Entry 7CU2 (X-ray diffraction, 2.40 A resolution); this record covers chains A and B.

Chain A (and B):
Protein: Tryptophan 6-halogenase
From: Streptomyces albogriseolus
Notes: chain B of this document is another copy of the same molecule, construct and numbering; everything in this record applies to it too
UniProtKB: A1E280 (A1E280_STRAO); numbering as in UniProt (aligned over 1-531)
Chain sequence (551 residues; row label = number of the first residue in the row; numbers below 1 keep their minus sign (Met-19 is residue -19)):
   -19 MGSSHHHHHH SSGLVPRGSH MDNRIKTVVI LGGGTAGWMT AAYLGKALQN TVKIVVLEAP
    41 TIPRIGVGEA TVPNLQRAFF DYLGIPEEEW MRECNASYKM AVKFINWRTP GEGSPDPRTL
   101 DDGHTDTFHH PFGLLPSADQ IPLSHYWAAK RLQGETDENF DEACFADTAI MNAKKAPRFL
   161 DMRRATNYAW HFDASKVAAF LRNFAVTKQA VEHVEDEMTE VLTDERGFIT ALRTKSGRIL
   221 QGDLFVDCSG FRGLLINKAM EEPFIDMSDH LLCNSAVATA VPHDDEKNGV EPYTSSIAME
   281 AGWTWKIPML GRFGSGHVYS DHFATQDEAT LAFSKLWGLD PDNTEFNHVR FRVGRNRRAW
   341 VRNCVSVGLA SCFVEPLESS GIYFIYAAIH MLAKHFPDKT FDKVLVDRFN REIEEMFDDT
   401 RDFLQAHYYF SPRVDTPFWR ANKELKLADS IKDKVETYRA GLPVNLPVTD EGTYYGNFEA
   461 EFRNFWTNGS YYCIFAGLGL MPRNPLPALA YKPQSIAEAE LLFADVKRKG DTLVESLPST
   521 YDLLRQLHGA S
Disordered / not traced: -19 to 0, 450-458 (chain B: -19 to 0, 450-458, 530-531)
Construct notes: expression tag (-19 to 0)
Residues lining bound ligands: dihydroflavine-adenine dinucleotide (FDA): Leu11, Gly12, Gly13, Gly14, Thr15, Ala16, Gly17, Leu37, Glu38, Ala39, Thr41, Arg44, Gly48, Glu49, Ala50, Ala174, Asp196, Glu197, Met198, Cys228, Ser229, Gly230, Phe231, Arg232, Leu234, Ala256, Trp285, Ile287, Val329, Phe331, Val347, Gly348, Leu349, Ala350, Phe353, Pro356, Ser359, Ser360, Gly361, Ile362, Tyr363, Ile365
UniProt features mapped onto this chain:
  - active site: Lys79
  - binding site (FAD): Gly13, Thr15, Ala16, Ala39, Ile42, Ile45, Val47, Ala50, Met198, Leu349, Ile362
  - binding site (L-tryptophan): Pro111, Tyr454, Tyr455, Glu461, Phe465
  - binding site (chloride): Ser360, Gly361
  - site: Glu358 (Important for activity)
  - mutagenesis: Val52 (V52I: In Thal-RebH5; regioselectivity of chlorination and bromination is almost completely switched from C6 to C7; when associated with I-82; T-360; S-469 and N-470), Lys79 (K79T: Loss of halogenase activity), Val82 (V82I: In Thal-RebH5; regioselectivity of chlorination and bromination is almost completely switched from C6 to C7; when associated with I-52; T-360; S-469 and N-470), Ser360 (S360T: In Thal-RebH5; regioselectivity of chlorination and bromination is almost completely switched from C6 to C7; when associated with I-52; I-82; S-469 and N-470), Gly469 (G469S: In Thal-RebH5; regioselectivity of chlorination and bromination is almost completely switched from C6 to C7; when associated with I-52; I-82; T-360 and N-470), Ser470 (S470N: In Thal-RebH5; regioselectivity of chlorination and bromination is almost completely switched from C6 to C7; when associated with I-52; I-82; T-360 and S-469)
What the authors report for this chain:
  - conformationally variable residues (loop rearrangement): Ala39 to Pro53
  - catalytic residues: Lys79 (from molecular simulation)
  - mutagenesis - K79T: abolished catalytic activity
  - specificity-determining residues: Asn445 to Trp466 (proposed by the authors, not directly observed)

How chain A and chain B interact:
Residue-residue contacts (77; chain A residue first):
  Arg4(A) - Ala490(B)  hydrogen bond (side chain-backbone)
  Arg4(A) - Tyr491(B)
  Ile5(A) - Tyr491(B)  hydrogen bond (backbone-side chain)
  Ala27(A) - Lys492(B)  hydrogen bond (backbone-side chain)
  Leu28(A) - Tyr491(B)
  Gln29(A) - Asp119(B)
  Gln29(A) - Tyr491(B)
  Gln29(A) - Lys492(B)
  Gln29(A) - Pro493(B)
  Gln29(A) - Gln494(B)  hydrogen bond (side chain-backbone)
  Gln29(A) - Ser495(B)  hydrogen bond
  Thr31(A) - Tyr491(B)  hydrogen bond (side chain-backbone)
  Thr31(A) - Pro493(B)
  Val32(A) - Tyr491(B)  hydrophobic
  Tyr62(A) - Asp119(B)
  Tyr62(A) - Lys492(B)
  Asp119(A) - Gln29(B)
  Asp119(A) - Tyr62(B)  hydrogen bond
  Gln120(A) - Tyr62(B)
  Gln120(A) - His370(B)
  His370(A) - Gln120(B)
  Ala373(A) - Ala488(B)
  Lys374(A) - Leu442(B)
  Lys374(A) - Leu446(B)
  His375(A) - Leu442(B)
  Phe376(A) - Pro487(B)
  Phe376(A) - Ala488(B)
  Phe376(A) - Tyr491(B)  hydrophobic
  Pro377(A) - Tyr491(B)  hydrogen bond (backbone-side chain)
  Asp378(A) - Tyr491(B)
  Asp382(A) - Ala440(B)
  Asp382(A) - Arg483(B)  salt bridge
  Val384(A) - Glu436(B)
  Val384(A) - Ala440(B)  hydrophobic
  Leu385(A) - Leu442(B)  hydrophobic
  Leu385(A) - Pro487(B)  hydrophobic
  Arg388(A) - Asp433(B)  salt bridge
  Arg388(A) - Glu436(B)  salt bridge
  Arg388(A) - Thr437(B)  hydrogen bond
  Arg388(A) - Leu442(B)
  Arg391(A) - Asp433(B)  salt bridge
  Asp433(A) - Arg388(B)  salt bridge
  Asp433(A) - Arg391(B)  salt bridge
  Glu436(A) - Val384(B)
  Glu436(A) - Arg388(B)  salt bridge
  Thr437(A) - Arg388(B)  hydrogen bond
  Ala440(A) - Asp382(B)
  Ala440(A) - Val384(B)  hydrophobic
  Leu442(A) - Lys374(B)
  Leu442(A) - His375(B)
  Leu442(A) - Leu385(B)  hydrophobic
  Leu442(A) - Arg388(B)
  Leu446(A) - Lys374(B)
  Leu446(A) - Glu459(B)
  Glu459(A) - Gln120(B)
  Arg483(A) - Asp382(B)  salt bridge
  Pro487(A) - Phe376(B)
  Pro487(A) - Leu385(B)  hydrophobic
  Ala488(A) - Ala373(B)
  Ala488(A) - Phe376(B)
  Ala490(A) - Arg4(B)  hydrogen bond (backbone-side chain)
  Tyr491(A) - Arg4(B)
  Tyr491(A) - Ile5(B)  hydrogen bond (side chain-backbone)
  Tyr491(A) - Leu28(B)
  Tyr491(A) - Gln29(B)
  Tyr491(A) - Thr31(B)  hydrogen bond (backbone-side chain)
  Tyr491(A) - Val32(B)  hydrophobic
  Tyr491(A) - Phe376(B)  hydrophobic
  Tyr491(A) - Pro377(B)  hydrogen bond (side chain-backbone)
  Tyr491(A) - Asp378(B)
  Lys492(A) - Ala27(B)  hydrogen bond (side chain-backbone)
  Lys492(A) - Gln29(B)
  Lys492(A) - Tyr62(B)
  Pro493(A) - Gln29(B)
  Pro493(A) - Thr31(B)
  Gln494(A) - Gln29(B)  hydrogen bond (backbone-side chain)
  Ser495(A) - Gln29(B)  hydrogen bond
Also at the interface, not in a pair above, chain A (42 interface residues in all): Pro443, Ala460, Asn484, Leu486
Also at the interface, not in a pair above, chain B (41 interface residues in all): Tyr23, Val448, Leu486

Summary:
The interface between chain A and chain B involves 42 residues on one side and 41 on the other, with 17
hydrogen bonds and 8 salt bridges. Among the polar pairs are Asp382(A)-Arg483(B), Arg388(A)-Asp433(B) and
Arg388(A)-Glu436(B). Chain A binds dihydroflavine-adenine dinucleotide. The paper reports the catalytic
residue Lys79(A); K79T of chain A abolishes catalytic activity.
Both chains are Tryptophan 6-halogenase (Streptomyces albogriseolus). Entry 7CU2 (Crystal structure of
streptomyces albogriseolus flavin-dependent tryptophan 6-halogenase thal in complex with reduced FAD) was
determined by X-ray diffraction, deposited together with 7CU1.
